8WLP - chains 9 and ZK of the 53 polymer chains in the assembly; structure by electron microscopy, 3.80 A resolution.

[Chain 9]
Molecule: Flagellar basal-body rod protein FlgG
From: Salmonella enterica subsp. enterica serovar Typhimurium str. LT2
Reference sequence: P0A1J3 (FLGG_SALTY); numbering as in UniProt (aligned over 1-260)
Sequence (260 residues; row label = number of the first residue in the row):
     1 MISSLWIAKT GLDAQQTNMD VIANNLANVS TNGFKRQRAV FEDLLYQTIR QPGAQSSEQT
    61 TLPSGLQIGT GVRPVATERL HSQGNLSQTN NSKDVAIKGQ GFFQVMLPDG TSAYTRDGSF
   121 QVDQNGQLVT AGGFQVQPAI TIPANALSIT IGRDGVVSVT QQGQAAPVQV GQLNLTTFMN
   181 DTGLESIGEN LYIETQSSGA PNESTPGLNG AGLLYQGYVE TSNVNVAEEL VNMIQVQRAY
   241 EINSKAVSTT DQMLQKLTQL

[Chain ZK]
Molecule: Flagellar hook protein FlgE
From: Salmonella enterica subsp. enterica serovar Typhimurium str. LT2
Reference sequence: P0A1J1 (FLGE_SALTY); residues 1-403 here = UniProt positions 1-403
Sequence (403 residues; each row starts with the number of its first residue):
     1 MSFSQAVSGL NAAATNLDVI GNNIANSATY GFKSGTASFA DMFAGSKVGL GVKVAGITQD
    61 FTDGTTTNTG RGLDVAISQN GFFRLVDSNG SVFYSRNGQF KLDENRNLVN MQGMQLTGYP
   121 ATGTPPTIQQ GANPAPITIP NTLMAAKSTT TASMQINLNS TDPVPSKTPF SVSDADSYNK
   181 KGTVTVYDSQ GNAHDMNVYF VKTKDNEWAV YTHDSSDPAA TAPTTASTTL KFNENGILES
   241 GGTVNITTGT INGATAATFS LSFLNSMQQN TGANNIVATN QNGYKPGDLV SYQINNDGTV
   301 VGNYSNEQEQ VLGQIVLANF ANNEGLASQG DNVWAATQAS GVALLGTAGS GNFGKLTNGA
   361 LEASNVDLSK ELVNMIVAQR NYQSNAQTIK TQDQILNTLV NLR
Unresolved in the structure: 1, 403

[Chain 9 / chain ZK interface]
Residue-residue contacts (15; chain 9 residue first):
  Gly-84(9) / Leu-50(ZK)
  Asn-85(9) / Ser-4(ZK)  hydrogen bond
  Asn-85(9) / Gln-5(ZK)
  Asn-85(9) / Leu-50(ZK)
  Leu-86(9) / Met-42(ZK)
  Lys-98(9) / Phe-43(ZK)  hydrogen bond (side chain-backbone)
  Gln-162(9) / Asn-89(ZK)
  Pro-167(9) / Gln-338(ZK)
  Tyr-215(9) / Lys-53(ZK)
  Tyr-218(9) / Lys-53(ZK)
  Tyr-218(9) / Val-54(ZK)
  Ala-227(9) / Leu-399(ZK)  hydrophobic
  Leu-230(9) / Leu-399(ZK)  hydrophobic
  Leu-230(9) / Val-400(ZK)
  Ile-234(9) / Leu-402(ZK)
Also at the interface, not in a pair above, chain 9 (16 interface residues in all): Gln-83, Gln-88, Thr-150, Thr-221, Val-226
Also at the interface, not in a pair above, chain ZK (15 interface residues in all): Ala-44, Ser-91, Leu-396

[In short]
16 residues of chain 9 and 15 residues of chain ZK are in contact, with 2 hydrogen bonds. Polar contacts
include Asn-85(9)/Ser-4(ZK) and Lys-98(9)/Phe-43(ZK).
Chain 9 is Flagellar basal-body rod protein FlgG and chain ZK is Flagellar hook protein FlgE, both from
Salmonella enterica subsp. enterica serovar Typhimurium str. LT2; the structure, Cryo-EM structure of the
distal rod-hook within the flagellar motor-hook complex in the CCW state, was determined by electron
microscopy (same publication as 8WHT, 8WIW, 8WK3, 8WK4, 8WKI, 8WKK and 11 further entries).
